1TN4 - chain A; structure by X-ray diffraction, 1.95 A resolution.

== Chain A ==
Molecule: Troponin C
Organism: Oryctolagus cuniculus
UniProtKB: P02586 (TNNC2_RABIT); residues 1-159 here = UniProt positions 1-159
Sequence (159 residues; numbered 1 to 159; the number before each row is that of its first residue):
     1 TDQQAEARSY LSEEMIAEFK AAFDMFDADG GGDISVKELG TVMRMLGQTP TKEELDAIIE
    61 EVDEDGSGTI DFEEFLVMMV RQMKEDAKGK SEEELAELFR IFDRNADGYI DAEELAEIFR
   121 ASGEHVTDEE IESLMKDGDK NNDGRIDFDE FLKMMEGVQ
Disordered / not traced: 158-159
Differences from the reference sequence: engineered mutation Leu98 (Cys in P02586)
Ion coordination: Ca2+ site 1: Asp27, Asp29, Asp33, Glu38; Ca2+ site 2: Asp56, Glu60, Glu124; Ca2+ site 3: Glu60, Glu124, His125; Ca2+ site 4: Asp63, Asp65, Ser67, Thr69, Glu74; Ca2+ site 5: Asp103, Asn105, Asp107, Tyr109, Glu114; Ca2+ site 6: Asp111, Glu129, Glu132; Ca2+ site 7: Asp139, Asn141, Asp143, Arg145, Glu150
Swiss-Prot annotation at these positions:
  - binding site (Ca(2+)): Asn142

== Overview ==
Asp27, Asp29, Asp33 and Glu38 coordinate Ca2+ site 1. Asp56, Glu60 and Glu124 coordinate Ca2+ site 2. From
UniProt: Ca2+-binding residue Asn142.
Chain A is Troponin C (Oryctolagus cuniculus); the structure, Four calcium tnc, was determined by X-ray
diffraction, deposited together with 2TN4.
